PDB entry 3ZOQ | X-ray diffraction, 1.45 A resolution | chains B and C of the 3 polymer chains in the assembly

[Chain B (and C)]
Name: P56
Source organism: Bacillus phage PHI29
Notes: chain C of this document is another copy of the same molecule, construct and numbering; everything in this record applies to it too
Reference sequence: Q38503 (Q38503_BPPH2); residues 1-56 here = UniProt positions 1-56
Amino-acid sequence (56 residues; row label = number of the first residue in the row):
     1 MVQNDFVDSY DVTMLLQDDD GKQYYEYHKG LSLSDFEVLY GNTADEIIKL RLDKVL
Disordered / not traced: 1-7, 56 (chain C: 1-3)
What the authors report for this chain:
  - self-association interface (contacts with another copy of this molecule); pairs are residue here / residue on that copy: E37-Y40 (hydrogen bond), F36
  - contacts within the chain: H28-L39, E26-H28, Y24-D45

[Chain B / chain C interface]
Pairs across the interface (27; chain B residue first):
  Y10(B) - I47(C)  hydrogen bond (side chain-backbone)
  L33(B) - Y40(C)
  F36(B) - Y40(C)
  E37(B) - Y40(C)  hydrogen bond
  Y40(B) - L33(C)
  Y40(B) - F36(C)
  Y40(B) - E37(C)  hydrogen bond
  E46(B) - K54(C)  salt bridge
  I47(B) - Y10(C)  hydrogen bond (backbone-side chain)
  I48(B) - D53(C)
  I48(B) - K54(C)  hydrogen bond (backbone-backbone)
  K49(B) - L52(C)
  K49(B) - D53(C)  salt bridge
  L50(B) - L50(C)  hydrophobic
  L50(B) - R51(C)
  L50(B) - L52(C)  hydrogen bond (backbone-backbone)
  R51(B) - L50(C)
  R51(B) - R51(C)
  L52(B) - I48(C)
  L52(B) - K49(C)
  L52(B) - L50(C)  hydrogen bond (backbone-backbone)
  L52(B) - R51(C)  hydrogen bond (backbone-side chain)
  D53(B) - I48(C)
  D53(B) - K49(C)
  D53(B) - R51(C)  salt bridge
  K54(B) - E46(C)  salt bridge
  K54(B) - I48(C)  hydrogen bond (backbone-backbone)

[Summary]
Chain B and chain C each contribute 14 residues to their interface, with 9 hydrogen bonds and 4 salt bridges.
Polar pairs include E46(B)-K54(C), K49(B)-D53(C) and D53(B)-R51(C). The paper reports a self-association
interface involving F36(B), E37(B) and Y40(B); contacts within the chain involving H28(B), L39(B) and E26(B)
among others.
Both chains are P56 (Bacillus phage PHI29). Entry 3ZOQ (Structure of BsUDG-p56 complex) was determined by
X-ray diffraction, deposited together with 3ZOR.
